7NTC - chains A and C of the 5 polymer chains in the assembly; structure by electron microscopy, 3.60 A resolution.

Chain A (and C):
Protein: Spike glycoprotein
Source organism: Severe acute respiratory syndrome coronavirus 2
Notes: chain C of this document is another copy of the same molecule, construct and numbering; everything in this record applies to it too
UniProtKB: P0DTC2 (SPIKE_SARS2); residues 1-1208 here = UniProt positions 1-1208
Sequence (1287 residues; row label = number of the first residue in the row; numbers below 1 keep their minus sign (Met-30 is residue -30)):
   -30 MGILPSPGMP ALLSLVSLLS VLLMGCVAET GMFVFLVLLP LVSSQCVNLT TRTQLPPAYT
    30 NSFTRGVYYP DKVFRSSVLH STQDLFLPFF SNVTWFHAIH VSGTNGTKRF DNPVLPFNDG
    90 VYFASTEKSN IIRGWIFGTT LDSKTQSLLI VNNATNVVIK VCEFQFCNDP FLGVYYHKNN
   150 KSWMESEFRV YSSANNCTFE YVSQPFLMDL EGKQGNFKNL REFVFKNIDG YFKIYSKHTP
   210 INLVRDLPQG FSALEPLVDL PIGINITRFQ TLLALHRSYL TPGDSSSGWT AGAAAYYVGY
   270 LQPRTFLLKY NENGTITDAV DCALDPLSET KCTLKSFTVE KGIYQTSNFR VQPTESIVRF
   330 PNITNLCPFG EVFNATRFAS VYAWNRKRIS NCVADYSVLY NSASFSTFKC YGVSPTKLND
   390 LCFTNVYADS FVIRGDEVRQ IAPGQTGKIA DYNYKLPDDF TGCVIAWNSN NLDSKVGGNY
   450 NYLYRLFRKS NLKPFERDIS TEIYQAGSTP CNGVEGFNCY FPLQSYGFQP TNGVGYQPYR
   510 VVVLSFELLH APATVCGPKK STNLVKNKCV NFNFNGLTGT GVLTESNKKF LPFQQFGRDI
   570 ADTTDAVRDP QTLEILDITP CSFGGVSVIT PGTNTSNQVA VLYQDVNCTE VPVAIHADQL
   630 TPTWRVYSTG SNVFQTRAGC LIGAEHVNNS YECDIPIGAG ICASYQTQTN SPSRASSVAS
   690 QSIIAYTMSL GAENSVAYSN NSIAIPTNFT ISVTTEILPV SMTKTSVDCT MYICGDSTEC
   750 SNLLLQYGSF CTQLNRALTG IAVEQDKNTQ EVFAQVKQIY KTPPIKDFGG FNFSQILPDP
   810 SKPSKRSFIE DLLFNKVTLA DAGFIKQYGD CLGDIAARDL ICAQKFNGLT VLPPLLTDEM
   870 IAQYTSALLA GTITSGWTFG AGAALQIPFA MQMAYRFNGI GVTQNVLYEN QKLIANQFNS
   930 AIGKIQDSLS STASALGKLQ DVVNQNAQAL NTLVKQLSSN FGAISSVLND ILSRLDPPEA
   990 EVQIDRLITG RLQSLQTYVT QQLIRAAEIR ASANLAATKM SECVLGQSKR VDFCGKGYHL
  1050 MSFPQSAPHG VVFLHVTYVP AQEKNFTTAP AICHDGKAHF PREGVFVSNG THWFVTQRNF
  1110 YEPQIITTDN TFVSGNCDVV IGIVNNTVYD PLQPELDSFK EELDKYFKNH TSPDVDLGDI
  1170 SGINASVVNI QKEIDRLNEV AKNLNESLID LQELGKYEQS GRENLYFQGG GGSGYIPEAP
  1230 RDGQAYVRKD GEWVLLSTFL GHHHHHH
Not modelled in the structure: -30 to 13, 618-632, 677-688, 829-847, 1147-1256
Construct notes: initiating methionine (-30); expression tag (-29 to 0, 1209-1256); engineered mutation Ser682 (Arg in P0DTC2), Ser685 (Arg in P0DTC2), Pro986 (Lys in P0DTC2), Pro987 (Val in P0DTC2)
Cystine bridges: Cys15-Cys136, Cys131-Cys166, Cys291-Cys301, Cys336-Cys361, Cys379-Cys432, Cys391-Cys525, Cys480-Cys488, Cys538-Cys590, Cys617-Cys649, Cys662-Cys671, Cys738-Cys760, Cys743-Cys749, Cys1032-Cys1043, Cys1082-Cys1126
Glycans and other covalent adducts: N-acetylglucosamine (NAG) linked to Asn17, Asn61, Asn122, Asn149, Asn165, Asn234, Asn282, Asn331, Asn343, Asn603, Asn616, Asn657, Asn709, Asn717, Asn801, Asn1074, Asn1098, Asn1134
Small-molecule neighbours: biliverdine ix alpha (BLA): Asn99, Ile101, Trp104, Ile119, Asn121, Val126, Arg190, Phe192, Ile203, His207, Leu226
Curated features (UniProtKB/Swiss-Prot):
  - region: Asn280 to Cys301 (Putative superantigen), Arg403 to Asp405 (Integrin-binding motif), Asn448 to Phe456 (Immunodominant HLA epitope recognized by the CD8+), Pro681, Arg683, Ala684 (Putative superantigen), Ser816 to Tyr837 (Fusion peptide 1), Lys835 to Phe855 (Fusion peptide 2), Asp1163 to Glu1202 (Heptad repeat 2)
  - site: Arg815, Ser816 (Cleavage)
  - glycosylation: Asn17 (N-linked (GlcNAc...) (complex) asparagine), Asn61 (N-linked (GlcNAc...) (hybrid) asparagine), Asn74 (N-linked (GlcNAc...) (complex) asparagine), Asn122 (N-linked (GlcNAc...) (hybrid) asparagine), Asn149 (N-linked (GlcNAc...) (complex) asparagine), Asn165 (N-linked (GlcNAc...) (complex) asparagine), Asn234 (N-linked (GlcNAc...) (high mannose) asparagine), Asn282 (N-linked (GlcNAc...) (complex) asparagine), Thr323 (O-linked (GalNAc) threonine), Ser325 (O-linked (HexNAc...) serine), Asn331 (N-linked (GlcNAc...) (complex) asparagine), Asn343 (N-linked (GlcNAc...) (complex) asparagine), Asn603 (N-linked (GlcNAc...) (hybrid) asparagine), Asn616 (N-linked (GlcNAc...) (complex) asparagine), Asn657 (N-linked (GlcNAc...) (complex) asparagine), Thr676 (O-linked (GlcNAc...) threonine), Thr678 (O-linked (GlcNAc...) threonine), Asn709 (N-linked (GlcNAc...) (high mannose) asparagine), Asn717 (N-linked (GlcNAc...) (hybrid) asparagine), Asn801 (N-linked (GlcNAc...) (hybrid) asparagine) and 6 more in UniProt
  - natural variant: Leu5 (L5F: In strain: Iota/B.1.526), Ser13 (S13I: In strain: Epsilon/B.1.427/B.1.429), Leu18 (L18F: In strain: Beta/B.1.351, Gamma/P.1 and 1 more), Thr19 (T19I: In strain: Omicron/BQ.1.1, Omicron/XBB.1.5 and 1 more; T19R: In strain: Delta/B.1.617.2, Omicron/BA.2 and 4 more), Thr20 (T20N: In strain: Gamma/P.1), Leu24 to Ala27 (sequence variant, change not given here; In strain: Omicron/BA.2, Omicron/BA.2.12.1 and 6 more), Pro26 (P26S: In strain: Gamma/P.1), Gln52 (Q52H: In strain: Omicron/EG.5.1), Ala67 (A67V: In strain: Eta/B.1.525, Omicron/BA.1), His69 to Val70 (deletion: In strain: Alpha/B.1.1.7, Eta/B.1.525 and 5 more), Gly75 (G75V: In strain: Lambda/C.37), Thr76 (T76I: In strain: Lambda/C.37), 82 further natural variant entries in UniProt
  - mutagenesis: His69 to Val70 (Increased incorporation of cleaved spike into virions), Asn121 (N121Q: Partial loss of biliverdin affinity), Arg190 (R190K: Partial loss of biliverdin affinity), Asn234 (N234Q: Increased resistance to neutralizing antibodies), Asn331 (N331Q: Reduced viral infectivity), Asn343 (N343Q: Reduced viral infectivity), Leu452 (L452R: Increased resistance to neutralizing antibodies. Decreases HLA binding to NF9 epitope. Increased binding affinity to human ACE2), Tyr453 (Y453F: Decreased HLA binding to NF9 epitope. Increased binding affinity to human ACE2), Ala475 (A475V: Increased resistance to neutralizing antibodies), Val483 (V483A: Increased resistance to neutralizing antibodies), Glu484 (E484D: Increased replication in human TMEM106B overexpressing cells), Phe490 (F490L: Increased resistance to neutralizing antibodies and human covalescent sera neutralization), 12 further mutagenesis entries in UniProt
What the authors report for this chain:
  - conformationally variable residues (loop rearrangement): Val143 to Ser155, Pro174 to Asn188
  - mutagenesis - N121Q, R190K, H207A: decreased binding to biliverdine ix alpha
  - mutagenesis - N121Q: abolished binding to bilirubin

Interface between chain A and chain C:
Contacting residue pairs - 99 pairs, chain A then chain C:
  Asn317(A) - Asp737(C)  hydrogen bond
  Arg319(A) - Met740(C)
  Arg319(A) - Gly744(C)
  Pro521(A) - Asp198(C)
  Pro521(A) - Tyr200(C)  hydrophobic
  Lys558(A) - Asn282(C)
  Phe559(A) - Phe43(C)  hydrophobic
  Leu560(A) - Gly283(C)
  Phe562(A) - Tyr38(C)  hydrophobic
  Phe562(A) - Glu224(C)
  Phe562(A) - Pro225(C)
  Gln563(A) - Lys41(C)
  Gln563(A) - Val42(C)
  Gln563(A) - Phe43(C)  hydrogen bond (side chain-backbone)
  Gln563(A) - Gly283(C)
  Gln564(A) - Lys41(C)  hydrogen bond (backbone-backbone)
  Phe565(A) - Lys41(C)
  Phe565(A) - Val42(C)
  Phe565(A) - Phe43(C)  hydrogen bond (backbone-backbone)
  Gly566(A) - Phe43(C)
  Arg567(A) - Val42(C)
  Arg567(A) - Phe43(C)  hydrogen bond (backbone-backbone)
  Arg567(A) - Arg44(C)
  Ala570(A) - Val963(C)
  Ala570(A) - Lys964(C)
  Thr572(A) - Phe855(C)
  Pro589(A) - Phe855(C)
  Phe592(A) - Met740(C)  hydrophobic
  Phe592(A) - Lys854(C)
  Phe592(A) - Gly857(C)
  Gln613(A) - Leu861(C)
  Asp614(A) - Thr859(C)  hydrogen bond
  Gly667(A) - Leu864(C)
  Ala668(A) - Pro863(C)  hydrogen bond (backbone-backbone)
  Ala668(A) - Leu864(C)
  Ala668(A) - Thr866(C)
  Gly669(A) - Leu864(C)  hydrogen bond (backbone-backbone)
  Gly669(A) - Met869(C)
  Met697(A) - Leu864(C)
  Met697(A) - Leu865(C)  hydrophobic
  Met697(A) - Met869(C)  hydrophobic
  Leu699(A) - Tyr873(C)
  Ala701(A) - Gln787(C)
  Ala701(A) - Ile788(C)  hydrogen bond (backbone-backbone)
  Glu702(A) - Ile788(C)
  Glu702(A) - Lys790(C)
  Asn703(A) - Gln787(C)
  Asn703(A) - Ile788(C)  hydrogen bond (backbone-backbone)
  Asn703(A) - Tyr789(C)
  Asn703(A) - Lys790(C)  hydrogen bond (backbone-backbone)
  Ser704(A) - Lys790(C)
  Val705(A) - Thr883(C)
  Val705(A) - Ala893(C)  hydrophobic
  Ala706(A) - Gln895(C)  hydrogen bond (backbone-side chain)
  Tyr707(A) - Pro792(C)  hydrophobic
  Tyr707(A) - Ile794(C)
  Tyr707(A) - Phe797(C)
  Tyr707(A) - Thr883(C)
  Tyr707(A) - Ile896(C)
  Tyr707(A) - Pro897(C)
  Tyr707(A) - Phe898(C)  hydrogen bond (side chain-backbone)
  Asn709(A) - Asp796(C)
  Asn709(A) - Pro897(C)
  Ser711(A) - Gln895(C)
  Ser711(A) - Pro897(C)
  Ile712(A) - Gln895(C)
  Ala713(A) - Leu894(C)  hydrophobic
  Ala713(A) - Gln895(C)
  Gln957(A) - Arg765(C)  hydrogen bond
  Thr961(A) - Arg765(C)
  Gln965(A) - Gly757(C)
  Gln965(A) - Ser758(C)
  Ser968(A) - Gln755(C)
  Ser968(A) - Gly757(C)  hydrogen bond (side chain-backbone)
  Phe970(A) - Gln755(C)
  Gly971(A) - Gln755(C)
  Ser1003(A) - Phe759(C)
  Gln1010(A) - Leu1012(C)
  Ile1013(A) - Ile1013(C)  hydrophobic
  Glu1017(A) - Arg1019(C)  salt bridge
  Lys1038(A) - Lys1038(C)
  Arg1039(A) - Glu1031(C)  salt bridge
  Val1040(A) - Ser1030(C)  hydrogen bond (backbone-side chain)
  Asp1041(A) - Ser1030(C)
  Gly1046(A) - Ala890(C)
  Glu1072(A) - Leu894(C)
  Asn1074(A) - Gln895(C)
  Thr1077(A) - Met900(C)
  Pro1079(A) - Tyr917(C)  hydrophobic
  Phe1089(A) - Tyr917(C)  hydrophobic
  Gly1093(A) - Tyr904(C)
  Val1094(A) - Tyr904(C)
  Arg1107(A) - Tyr904(C)  hydrogen bond
  Arg1107(A) - Asn907(C)
  Arg1107(A) - Gln913(C)
  Phe1121(A) - Asn914(C)
  Ser1123(A) - Asn914(C)  hydrogen bond
  Val1128(A) - Tyr917(C)
  Leu1141(A) - Leu1141(C)  hydrophobic
Other interface residues (no listed pair), chain A (81 interface residues in all): Asn360, Thr549, Lys557, Asp568, Asp571, Pro665, Ile670, Thr696, Gly700, Ser708, Asn710, Pro715, Asn969, Gln1002, Thr1006, Tyr1047, Pro1069, Pro1090, Val1129, Ile1130
Other interface residues (no listed pair), chain C (82 interface residues in all): Val47, Phe168, Gly199, Thr284, Asp745, Tyr756, Gln762, Ala766, Gln784, Ala852, Gln872, Ile882, Gly889, Glu918, Gln920, Lys921, Leu966, Gln1005, Thr1027, Leu1034, Arg1039

Summary:
The interface between chain A and chain C involves 81 residues on one side and 82 on the other; the contacts
include 18 hydrogen bonds and 2 salt bridges. Among the polar pairs are Glu1017(A)-Arg1019(C),
Arg1039(A)-Glu1031(C) and Asn317(A)-Asp737(C). From the paper: N121Q, R190K and H207A of chain A reduce
binding to biliverdine ix alpha; conformational variability at Val143(A) and Pro174(A).
Both chains are Spike glycoprotein (Severe acute respiratory syndrome coronavirus 2). Entry 7NTC (Trimeric
SARS-CoV-2 spike ectodomain bound to P008_056 Fab) was determined by electron microscopy (same publication as
7B62, 7NT9 and 7NTA).
